PDB entry 3GJX | X-ray diffraction, 2.50 A resolution | chains B and A of the 3 polymer chains in the assembly

== Chain B ==
Name: Snurportin-1
Source organism: Homo sapiens
UniProtKB: O95149 (SPN1_HUMAN); residues 1-360 here = UniProt positions 1-360
Chain sequence (365 residues; numbered -4 to 360; the number before each row is that of its first residue; numbers below 1 keep their minus sign (Gly-4 is residue -4)):
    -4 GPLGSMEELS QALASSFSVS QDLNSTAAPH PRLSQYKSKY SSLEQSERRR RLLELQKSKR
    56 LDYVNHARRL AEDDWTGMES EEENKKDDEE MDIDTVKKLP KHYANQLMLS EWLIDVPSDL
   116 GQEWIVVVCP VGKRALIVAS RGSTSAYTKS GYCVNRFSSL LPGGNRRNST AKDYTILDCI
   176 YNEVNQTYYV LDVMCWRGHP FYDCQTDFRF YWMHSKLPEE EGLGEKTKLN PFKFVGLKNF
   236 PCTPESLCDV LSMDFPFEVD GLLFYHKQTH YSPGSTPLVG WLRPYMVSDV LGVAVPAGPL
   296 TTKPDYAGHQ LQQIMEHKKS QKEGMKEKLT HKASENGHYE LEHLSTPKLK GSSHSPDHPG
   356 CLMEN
Not modelled in the structure: -4 to -2, 31-33, 72-91, 162-165, 288-348
Differences from the reference sequence: expression tag (-4 to 0)
UniProt features mapped onto this chain:
  - region: Gly127 to Arg129 (Interaction with m3G-cap structure)
  - site (Interaction with m3G-cap structure): Ser105, Lys144, Trp276
  - modified residue: Met1 (N-acetylmethionine), Ser75 (Phosphoserine), Ser350 (Phosphoserine)
  - natural variant: Arg55 (R55Q: In LGMDR29; uncertain significance), Gln263 to Asn360 (deletion: In LGMDR29), Ser283 to Asn360 (deletion: In LGMDR29), Gln308 to Asn360 (deletion: In LGMDR29; uncertain significance), Ile309 (I309S: In LGMDR29)
  - mutagenesis: Arg27 (R27A: Abolishes interaction with KPNB1 and m3G-cap U1 snRNP import receptor activity), Trp107 (W107A: Reduces binding to m3G-cap structure, interaction with XPO1 and snRNP import receptor activity), Phe203 to Trp207 (Reduces binding to m3G-cap structure), Trp276 (W276A: Reduces binding to m3G-cap structure, interaction with XPO1 and snRNP import receptor activity)

== Chain A ==
Name: Exportin-1
Source organism: Mus musculus
UniProtKB: Q6P5F9 (XPO1_MOUSE); residues 1-1071 here = UniProt positions 1-1071
Chain sequence (1073 residues; each row starts with the number of its first residue; numbers below 1 keep their minus sign (Gly-1 is residue -1)):
    -1 GSMPAIMTML ADHAARQLLD FSQKLDINLL DNVVNCLYHG EGAQQRMAQE VLTHLKEHPD
    59 AWTRVDTILE FSQNMNTKYY GLQILENVIK TRWKILPRNQ CEGIKKYVVG LIIKTSSDPT
   119 CVEKEKVYIG KLNMILVQIL KQEWPKHWPT FISDIVGASR TSESLCQNNM VILKLLSEEV
   179 FDFSSGQITQ VKAKHLKDSM CNEFSQIFQL CQFVMENSQN APLVHATLET LLRFLNWIPL
   239 GYIFETKLIS TLIYKFLNVP MFRNVSLKCL TEIAGVSVSQ YEEQFETLFT LTMMQLKQML
   299 PLNTNIRLAY SNGKDDEQNF IQNLSLFLCT FLKEHGQLLE KRLNLREALM EALHYMLLVS
   359 EVEETEIFKI CLEYWNHLAA ELYRESPFST SASPLLSGSQ HFDIPPRRQL YLTVLSKVRL
   419 LMVSRMAKPE EVLVVENDQG EVVREFMKDT DSINLYKNMR ETLVYLTHLD YVDTEIIMTK
   479 KLQNQVNGTE WSWKNLNTLC WAIGSISGAM HEEDEKRFLV TVIKDLLGLC EQKRGKDNKA
   539 IIASNIMYIV GQYPRFLRAH WKFLKTVVNK LFEFMHETHD GVQDMACDTF IKIAQKCRRH
   599 FVQVQVGEVM PFIDEILNNI NTIICDLQPQ QVHTFYEAVG YMIGAQTDQT VQEHLIEKYM
   659 LLPNQVWDSI IQQATKNVDI LKDPETVKQL GSILKTNVRA CKAVGHPFVI QLGRIYLDML
   719 NVYKCLSENI SAAIQANGEM VTKQPLIRSM RTVKRETLKL ISGWVSRSND PQMVAENFVP
   779 PLLDAVLIDY QRNVPAAREP EVLSTMAIIV NKLGGHITAE IPQIFDAVFE CTLNMINKDF
   839 EEYPEHRTNF FLLLQAVNSH CFPAFLAIPP AQFKLVLDSI IWAFKHTMRN VADTGLQILF
   899 TLLQNVAQEE AAAQSFYQTY FCDILQHIFS VVTDTSHTAG LTMHASILAY MFNLVEEGKI
   959 STPLNPGNPV NNQMFIQDYV ANLLKSAFPH LQDAQVKLFV TGLFSLNQDI PAFKEHLRDF
  1019 LVQIKEFAGE DTSDLFLEER ETALRQAQEE KHKLQMSVPG ILNPHEIPEE MCD
Not modelled in the structure: -1 to 11, 67-69, 1056-1071
Differences from the reference sequence: expression tag (-1 to 0)
UniProt features mapped onto this chain:
  - modified residue: Ser391 (Phosphoserine), Lys446 (N6-acetyllysine), Thr448 (Phosphothreonine), Ser450 (Phosphoserine), Tyr454 (Phosphotyrosine), Lys693 (N6-acetyllysine), Ser1031 (Phosphoserine)

== Interface between chain B and chain A ==
Contacting residue pairs (69):
  Ser0(B) - Lys522(A)
  Met1(B) - Lys514(A)
  Met1(B) - Val518(A)  hydrophobic
  Met1(B) - Phe554(A)  hydrophobic
  Met1(B) - His558(A)
  Met1(B) - Phe561(A)  hydrophobic
  Glu2(B) - Lys560(A)
  Leu4(B) - Ile521(A)  hydrophobic
  Leu4(B) - Lys522(A)
  Leu4(B) - Phe561(A)  hydrophobic
  Ser5(B) - Lys560(A)  hydrogen bond (side chain-backbone)
  Ser5(B) - Thr564(A)  hydrogen bond
  Leu8(B) - Phe561(A)  hydrophobic
  Leu8(B) - Thr564(A)
  Leu8(B) - Val565(A)  hydrophobic
  Leu8(B) - Lys568(A)
  Ala9(B) - Thr564(A)
  Ala9(B) - Lys568(A)  hydrogen bond (backbone-side chain)
  Ser11(B) - Glu529(A)
  Phe12(B) - Glu529(A)
  Phe12(B) - Ala541(A)  hydrophobic
  Phe12(B) - Ile544(A)  hydrophobic
  Phe12(B) - Met545(A)  hydrophobic
  Phe12(B) - Lys568(A)  hydrogen bond (backbone-side chain)
  Phe12(B) - Phe572(A)  hydrophobic
  Val14(B) - Lys534(A)
  Val14(B) - Lys537(A)
  Val14(B) - Glu575(A)
  Ser15(B) - Glu575(A)
  Gln16(B) - Lys537(A)
  Ala22(B) - Glu571(A)
  Ala22(B) - His574(A)
  Tyr35(B) - Glu529(A)
  Asn100(B) - Thr576(A)  hydrogen bond
  Val126(B) - Asn619(A)
  Thr143(B) - Asp624(A)
  Lys144(B) - Thr576(A)
  Lys144(B) - Asp624(A)  salt bridge
  Ser145(B) - Glu575(A)
  Ser145(B) - Thr576(A)
  Ser145(B) - Gln581(A)  hydrogen bond
  Tyr147(B) - Gln626(A)
  Tyr147(B) - Pro627(A)
  Tyr176(B) - Glu683(A)  hydrogen bond
  Tyr176(B) - Gln687(A)
  Glu178(B) - Val664(A)
  Glu178(B) - Gln687(A)  hydrogen bond (backbone-side chain)
  Val179(B) - Ser667(A)
  Gln181(B) - Asp681(A)
  Gln181(B) - Glu683(A)
  Gln181(B) - Thr684(A)
  Gln181(B) - Gln687(A)
  Lys221(B) - Asp681(A)  salt bridge
  Phe227(B) - Glu683(A)
  Glu253(B) - Gln663(A)
  Arg278(B) - Thr620(A)
  Asp352(B) - Gly711(A)
  Asp352(B) - Leu715(A)
  Pro354(B) - Leu715(A)
  Pro354(B) - Asp716(A)
  Gly355(B) - Thr673(A)  hydrogen bond (backbone-side chain)
  Gly355(B) - Asp716(A)  hydrogen bond (backbone-side chain)
  Cys356(B) - Asp716(A)  hydrogen bond (backbone-side chain)
  Cys356(B) - Asn719(A)  hydrogen bond (backbone-side chain)
  Met358(B) - Cys723(A)  hydrogen bond
  Glu359(B) - Lys722(A)  hydrogen bond (backbone-side chain)
  Glu359(B) - Asp782(A)
  Asn360(B) - Lys722(A)
  Asn360(B) - Asp782(A)
Also at the interface, not in a pair above, chain B (47 interface residues in all): Glu3, Gln6, Ala7, Ser13, Ala23, Lys128, Val149, Asn150, Asp255, Ser350, His353, Leu357
Also at the interface, not in a pair above, chain A (53 interface residues in all): Leu525, Cys528, Ala538, His577, Cys623, Ile669, Ala672, Val676, Lys686, Asn775

== In short ==
Chain B and chain A form an interface of 47 and 53 residues respectively, with 14 hydrogen bonds and 2 salt
bridges. Polar contacts include Lys144(B)-Asp624(A), Lys221(B)-Asp681(A) and Ser5(B)-Lys560(A). Curated
annotation (UniProt) lists 8 mutagenesis sites on chain B.
Here chain B is Snurportin-1 (Homo sapiens) and chain A is Exportin-1 (Mus musculus). Entry 3GJX (Crystal
Structure of the Nuclear Export Complex CRM1-Snurportin1-RanGTP) was determined by X-ray diffraction.
